6DJU - chains A and F of the 7 polymer chains in the assembly; structure by electron microscopy, 3.80 A resolution.

[Chain A (and F)]
Protein: Chaperone protein ClpB
From: Mycobacterium tuberculosis
Notes: chain F of this document is another copy of the same molecule, construct and numbering; everything in this record applies to it too
Reference sequence: A0A045JSR5 (A0A045JSR5_MYCTX); residue numbers follow UniProt; this construct covers 1-848
Chain sequence (848 residues; row label = number of the first residue in the row):
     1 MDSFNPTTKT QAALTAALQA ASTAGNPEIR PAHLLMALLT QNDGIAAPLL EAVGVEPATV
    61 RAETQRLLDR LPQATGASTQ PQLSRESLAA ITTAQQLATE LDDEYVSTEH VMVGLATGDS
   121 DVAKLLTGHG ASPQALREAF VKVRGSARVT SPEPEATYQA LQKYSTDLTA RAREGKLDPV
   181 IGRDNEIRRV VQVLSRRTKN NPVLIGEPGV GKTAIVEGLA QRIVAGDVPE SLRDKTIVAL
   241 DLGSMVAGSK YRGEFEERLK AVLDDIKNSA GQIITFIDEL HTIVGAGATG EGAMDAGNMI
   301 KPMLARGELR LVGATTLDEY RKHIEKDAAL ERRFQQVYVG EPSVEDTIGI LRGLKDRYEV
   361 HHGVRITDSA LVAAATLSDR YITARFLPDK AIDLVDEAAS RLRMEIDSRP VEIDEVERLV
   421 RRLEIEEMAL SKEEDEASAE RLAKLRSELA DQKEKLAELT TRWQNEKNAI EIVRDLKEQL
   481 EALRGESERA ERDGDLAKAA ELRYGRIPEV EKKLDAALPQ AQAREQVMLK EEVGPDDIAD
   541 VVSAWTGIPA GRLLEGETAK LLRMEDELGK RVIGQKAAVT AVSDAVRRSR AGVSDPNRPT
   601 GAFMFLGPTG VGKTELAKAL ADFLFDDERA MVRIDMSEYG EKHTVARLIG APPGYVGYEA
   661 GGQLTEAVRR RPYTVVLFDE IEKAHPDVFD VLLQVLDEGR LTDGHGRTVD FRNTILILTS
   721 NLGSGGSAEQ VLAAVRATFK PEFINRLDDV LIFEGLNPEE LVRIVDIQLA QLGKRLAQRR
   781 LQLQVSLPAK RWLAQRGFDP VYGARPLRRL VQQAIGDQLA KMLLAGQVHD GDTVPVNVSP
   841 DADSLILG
Disordered / not traced: 1-158, 289-295, 432-441, 470-529, 846-848 (chain F: 1-158, 246-254, 285-297, 408-529, 650-661, 846-848)
Residues lining bound ligands:
  - ATP-gamma-S (AGS; phosphothiophosphoric acid-adenylate ester), molecule 1: Pro179, Val180, Ile181, Pro208, Gly209, Val210, Gly211, Lys212, Thr213, Ala214, Glu279, Thr316, Ile350, Leu354, Pro388, Asp389, Ile392
  - ATP-gamma-S (AGS), molecule 2: Arg571, Val572, Ile573, Thr609, Gly610, Val611, Gly612, Lys613, Thr614, Glu615, Glu680, Asn721, Leu756, Ile764, Gln768, Ala804, Arg805, Arg808
What the authors report for this chain:
  - binding site for casein polyAlanine model: Tyr251, Tyr655, Val656
  - self-association interface (contacts with another copy of this molecule); pairs are residue here / residue on that copy: Ser249-Arg252 (hydrogen bond), Asp393-Arg196 (salt bridge), Asp396-Arg196 (salt bridge), Met404-Val191 (hydrophobic contact), Arg418-Asp184 (salt bridge), Glu426-Arg352 (salt bridge), Val656-Tyr658 (hydrophobic contact), Arg775-Asp595 (salt bridge), Asp817-Arg588 (salt bridge), Leu819-Val593 (hydrophobic contact), Leu823-Val593 (hydrophobic contact), Glu397
  - mutagenesis - P410A, V656A, Y658A: abolished catalytic activity
  - binding site for ATP-gamma-S: Arg332, Arg333, Arg746, Arg805

[How chain A and chain F interact]
Pairs across the interface - 34 pairs, chain A then chain F:
  Arg188(A) - Arg401(F)
  Arg189(A) - Tyr381(F)
  Arg189(A) - Trp545(F)
  Gln192(A) - Glu397(F)
  Gln192(A) - Arg401(F)  hydrogen bond
  Gln192(A) - Trp545(F)  hydrogen bond
  Arg196(A) - Glu397(F)  salt bridge
  Arg197(A) - Val360(F)
  Pro229(A) - Met404(F)  hydrophobic
  Glu230(A) - Met404(F)
  Leu317(A) - Arg670(F)
  Glu325(A) - Arg707(F)  salt bridge
  Leu562(A) - Leu824(F)  hydrophobic
  Asp584(A) - Asp817(F)
  Arg588(A) - Gln813(F)
  Arg588(A) - Asp817(F)  salt bridge
  Ala591(A) - Arg779(F)
  Ala591(A) - Leu823(F)
  Gly592(A) - Arg779(F)
  Val593(A) - Arg775(F)
  Val593(A) - Leu819(F)  hydrophobic
  Val593(A) - Leu823(F)  hydrophobic
  Ser594(A) - Arg775(F)
  Asp595(A) - Arg775(F)  salt bridge
  Pro596(A) - Arg775(F)
  Arg598(A) - Arg808(F)
  Arg598(A) - Gln812(F)  hydrogen bond
  Tyr655(A) - His643(F)
  Asp690(A) - Ser637(F)
  Asp697(A) - Arg805(F)  salt bridge
  Asn745(A) - Arg805(F)
  Asn745(A) - Arg809(F)  hydrogen bond (backbone-side chain)
  Arg746(A) - Arg805(F)
  Leu747(A) - Arg809(F)
Other interface residues (no listed pair), chain A (28 interface residues in all): Tyr338, Arg587, Pro652
Other interface residues (no listed pair), chain F (27 interface residues in all): His361, Ser400, Arg647, Tyr802, Pro806, Ala820

[Overview]
The interface between chain A and chain F involves 28 residues on one side and 27 on the other, with 4
hydrogen bonds and 5 salt bridges. Among the polar pairs are Arg196(A)-Glu397(F), Glu325(A)-Arg707(F) and
Arg588(A)-Asp817(F). The paper reports a binding site for ATP-gamma-S at Arg332(A), Arg333(A) and Arg746(A)
among others; P410A, V656A and Y658A of chain A abolish catalytic activity.
Both chains are Chaperone protein ClpB (Mycobacterium tuberculosis). Entry 6DJU (Mtb ClpB in complex with
ATPgammaS and casein, Conformer 1) was determined by electron microscopy together with 6DJV and 6ED3 from the
same study.
